Entry 6RKT (X-ray diffraction, 1.75 A resolution); this record covers chain A.

== Chain A ==
Molecule: Queuine tRNA-ribosyltransferase
Organism: Zymomonas mobilis
Notes: EC 2.4.2.29
UniProtKB: P28720 (TGT_ZYMMO); residues 10-384 here = UniProt positions 10-384
Chain sequence (375 residues; row label = number of the first residue in the row):
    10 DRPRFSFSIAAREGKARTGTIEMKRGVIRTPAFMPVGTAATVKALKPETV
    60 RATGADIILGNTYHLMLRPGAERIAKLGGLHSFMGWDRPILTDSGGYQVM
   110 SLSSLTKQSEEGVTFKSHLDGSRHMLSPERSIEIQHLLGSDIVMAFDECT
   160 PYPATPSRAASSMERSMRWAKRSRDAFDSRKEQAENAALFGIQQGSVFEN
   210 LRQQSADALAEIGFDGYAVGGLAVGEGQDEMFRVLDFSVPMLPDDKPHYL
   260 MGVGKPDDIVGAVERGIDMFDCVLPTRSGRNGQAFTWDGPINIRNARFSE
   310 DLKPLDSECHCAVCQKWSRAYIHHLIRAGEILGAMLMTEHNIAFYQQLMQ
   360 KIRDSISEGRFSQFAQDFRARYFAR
Unresolved in the structure: 112-114, 127-130, 160, 384
Construct notes: conflict Lys312 (Thr in P28720)
Metal / ion sites: Zn2+: Cys318, Cys320, Cys323, His349
Residues lining bound ligands: K7H (N2-methyl-7,8-dihydro-3H-imidazo[4,5-g]quinazoline-2,6-diamine): Asp102, Ser103, Gly105, Tyr106, Asp156, Cys158, Ile201, Gln203, Gly229, Gly230, Leu231, Ala232, Val233, Met260, Gly261
Curated features (UniProtKB/Swiss-Prot):
  - region (RNA binding): Gly261 to Asp267, Thr285 to Arg289
  - active site: Asp102 (Proton acceptor), Asp280 (Nucleophile)
  - binding site (substrate): Asp102 to Tyr106, Asp156, Gln203, Gly230
  - binding site (Zn(2+)): Cys318, Cys320, Cys323, His349
  - mutagenesis: Ser103 (S103A: Strongly reduces activity), Asp156 (D156A: Abolishes catalytic activity), Asp280 (D280N: Abolishes catalytic activity)

== In short ==
Chain A binds compound K7H. Cys318, Cys320, Cys323 and His349 form the Zn2+ site. From UniProt: active-site
residues Asp102 and Asp280, 8 substrate-binding residues, 4 Zn2+-binding residues and 3 mutagenesis sites.
Chain A is Queuine tRNA-ribosyltransferase (Zymomonas mobilis); the structure, Crystal Structure of TGT in
complex with N2-methyl-1H,7H,8H-imidazo[4,5-g]quinazoline-2,6-diamine, was determined by X-ray diffraction
together with 6RKQ from the same study.
